Entry 1TK3 (X-ray diffraction, 2.00 A resolution); this record covers chains A and B.

[Chain A (and B)]
Name: Dipeptidyl peptidase IV
Organism: Homo sapiens
Notes: EC 3.4.14.5; fragment: Extracellular domain; chain B of this document is another copy of the same molecule, construct and numbering; everything in this record applies to it too
Reference sequence: P27487 (DPP4_HUMAN); residues 39-766 here = UniProt positions 39-766
Chain sequence (728 residues; numbered 39 to 766; the number before each row is that of its first residue):
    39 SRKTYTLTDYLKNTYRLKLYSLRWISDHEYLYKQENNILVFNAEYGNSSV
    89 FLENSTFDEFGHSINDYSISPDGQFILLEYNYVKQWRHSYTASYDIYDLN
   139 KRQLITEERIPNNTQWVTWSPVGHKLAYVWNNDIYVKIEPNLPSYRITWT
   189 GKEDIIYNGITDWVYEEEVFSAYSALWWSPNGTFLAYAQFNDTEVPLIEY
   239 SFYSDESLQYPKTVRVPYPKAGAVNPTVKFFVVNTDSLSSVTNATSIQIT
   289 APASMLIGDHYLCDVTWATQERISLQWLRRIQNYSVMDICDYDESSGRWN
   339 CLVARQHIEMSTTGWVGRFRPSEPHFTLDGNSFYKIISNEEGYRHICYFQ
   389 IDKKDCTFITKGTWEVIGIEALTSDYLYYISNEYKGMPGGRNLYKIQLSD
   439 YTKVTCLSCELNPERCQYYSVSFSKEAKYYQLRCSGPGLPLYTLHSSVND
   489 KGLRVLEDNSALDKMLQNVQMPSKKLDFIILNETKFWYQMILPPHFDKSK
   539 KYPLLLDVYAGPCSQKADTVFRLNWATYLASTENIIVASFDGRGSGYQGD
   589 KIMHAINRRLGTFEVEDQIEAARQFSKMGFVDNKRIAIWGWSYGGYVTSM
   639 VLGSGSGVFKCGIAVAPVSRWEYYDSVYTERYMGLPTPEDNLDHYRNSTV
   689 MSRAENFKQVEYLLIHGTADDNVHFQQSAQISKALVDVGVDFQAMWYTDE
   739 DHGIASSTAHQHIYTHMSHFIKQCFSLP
Disordered / not traced: 765-766 (chain B: fully traced)
Disulfide bonds: C328-C339, C385-C394, C444-C447, C454-C472, C649-C762
Covalent attachments: glycan linked to N85, N229; N-acetylglucosamine (NAG) linked to N150, N219, N281, N321, N520
Swiss-Prot annotation at these positions:
  - active site (Charge relay system): S630, D708, H740
  - glycosylation (N-linked (GlcNAc...) asparagine): N85, N92, N150, N219, N229, N281, N321, N520, N685
  - mutagenesis: N85 (N85A: Does not inhibit dipeptidyl peptidase activity, interaction with ADA and homodimer formation), N92 (N92A: Does not inhibit dipeptidyl peptidase activity, interaction with ADA and homodimer formation), N150 (N150A: Does not inhibit dipeptidyl peptidase activity, interaction with ADA and homodimer formation), E205 (E205K: Inhibits dipeptidyl peptidase activity), E206 (E206L: Inhibits dipeptidyl peptidase activity), N219 (N219A: Does not inhibit dipeptidyl peptidase activity, interaction with ADA and homodimer formation), N229 (N229A: Does not inhibit dipeptidyl peptidase activity, interaction with ADA and homodimer formation), N281 (N281A: Does not inhibit dipeptidyl peptidase activity, interaction with ADA and homodimer formation), N321 (N321A: Does not inhibit dipeptidyl peptidase activity, interaction with ADA and homodimer formation), N520 (N520A: Does not inhibit dipeptidyl peptidase activity, interaction with ADA and homodimer formation), N685 (N685A: Does not inhibit dipeptidyl peptidase activity, interaction with ADA and homodimer formation), H750 (H750A: Inhibits weakly homodimerization and dipeptidyl peptidase activity ...)

[Interface between chain A and chain B]
Residue-residue contacts - 112 pairs, chain A then chain B:
  P234(A) with Y248(B)
  L235(A) with Y248(B)
  I236(A) with P249(B)
  E237(A) with S239(B); T251(B), hydrogen bond
  Y238(A) with S239(B)
  S239(A) with E237(B), hydrogen bond (side chain-backbone); Y238(B)
  Y241(A) with F713(B); Q714(B); Q718(B)
  S242(A) with Q718(B); K721(B), hydrogen bond (backbone-side chain)
  D243(A) with Q718(B)
  E244(A) with R658(B), salt bridge; Y661(B), hydrogen bond (backbone-side chain); T687(B); M689(B); Q718(B)
  L246(A) with Y661(B); Q714(B)
  Q247(A) with K258(B); A259(B); E660(B); Y661(B); Q714(B), hydrogen bond (backbone-side chain)
  Y248(A) with P234(B); L235(B); Y256(B), hydrogen bond (side chain-backbone); P257(B); K258(B), hydrogen bond (side chain-backbone); A261(B)
  P249(A) with I236(B); Q714(B)
  T251(A) with E237(B), hydrogen bond
  R253(A) with E237(B), salt bridge; R253(B)
  Y256(A) with Y248(B), hydrogen bond (backbone-side chain)
  P257(A) with Y248(B)
  K258(A) with Q247(B); Y248(B), hydrogen bond (backbone-side chain)
  A259(A) with Q247(B)
  A261(A) with Y248(B)
  R658(A) with E244(B), salt bridge
  E660(A) with Q247(B)
  Y661(A) with E244(B), hydrogen bond (side chain-backbone); L246(B); Q247(B)
  T687(A) with E244(B)
  M689(A) with E244(B)
  L702(A) with W734(B), hydrophobic
  F713(A) with Y241(B); W734(B), hydrophobic
  Q714(A) with Y241(B); L246(B); Q247(B), hydrogen bond (side chain-backbone); P249(B)
  S716(A) with W734(B)
  A717(A) with W734(B); T736(B), hydrogen bond (backbone-side chain)
  Q718(A) with Y241(B); S242(B); D243(B); E244(B)
  S720(A) with W734(B), hydrogen bond; T736(B), hydrogen bond
  K721(A) with S242(B), hydrogen bond (side chain-backbone); D243(B); T736(B); D737(B)
  V724(A) with Y735(B), hydrophobic; T746(B); A747(B); H750(B)
  D725(A) with T746(B), hydrogen bond
  V728(A) with H750(B), hydrogen bond (backbone-side chain)
  D729(A) with H750(B); H754(B), salt bridge; H757(B), salt bridge
  F730(A) with M733(B), hydrophobic; H750(B); H754(B)
  Q731(A) with Q731(B); H754(B)
  A732(A) with A732(B); M733(B), hydrophobic; W734(B), hydrophobic
  M733(A) with F730(B); A732(B), hydrophobic; W734(B)
  W734(A) with L702(B), hydrophobic; F713(B); S716(B); S720(B), hydrogen bond; A732(B), hydrophobic; M733(B); W734(B), hydrophobic
  Y735(A) with V724(B), hydrophobic
  T736(A) with A717(B); S720(B); K721(B)
  D737(A) with K721(B)
  T746(A) with V724(B); D725(B)
  A747(A) with V724(B)
  H750(A) with V724(B); V728(B), hydrogen bond (side chain-backbone); D729(B); F730(B)
  H754(A) with D729(B), salt bridge; F730(B)
  H757(A) with D729(B), salt bridge
Also at the interface, not in a pair above, chain A (52 interface residues in all): S245
Also at the interface, not in a pair above, chain B (52 interface residues in all): S245

[Summary]
The chain A/chain B interface involves 52 residues from each chain; the contacts include 20 hydrogen bonds and
7 salt bridges. Among the polar pairs are E244(A)-R658(B), R253(A)-E237(B) and D729(A)-H754(B). Covalently
linked N-acetylglucosamine: at N150(A), N219(A), N281(A), N321(A) and N520(A).
Chain A and chain B are both Dipeptidyl peptidase IV (Homo sapiens); the structure, Crystal Structure Of Human
Apo Dipeptidyl Peptidase IV/CD26, was determined by X-ray diffraction together with 1U8E and 1TKR from the
same study.
